PDB entry 8SUG | electron microscopy, 4.20 A resolution (low resolution: residue-level contacts below are approximate; hydrogen-bond / salt-bridge calls are withheld) | chains Z and a of the 33 polymer chains in the assembly

# Chain Z (and a)
Molecule: B-type flagellin
From: Pseudomonas aeruginosa PAO1
Notes: chain a of this document is another copy of the same molecule, construct and numbering; everything in this record applies to it too
UniProt: P72151 (FLICB_PSEAE); numbering as in UniProt (aligned over 5-488)
Sequence (484 residues; numbered 5 to 488; the number before each row is that of its first residue):
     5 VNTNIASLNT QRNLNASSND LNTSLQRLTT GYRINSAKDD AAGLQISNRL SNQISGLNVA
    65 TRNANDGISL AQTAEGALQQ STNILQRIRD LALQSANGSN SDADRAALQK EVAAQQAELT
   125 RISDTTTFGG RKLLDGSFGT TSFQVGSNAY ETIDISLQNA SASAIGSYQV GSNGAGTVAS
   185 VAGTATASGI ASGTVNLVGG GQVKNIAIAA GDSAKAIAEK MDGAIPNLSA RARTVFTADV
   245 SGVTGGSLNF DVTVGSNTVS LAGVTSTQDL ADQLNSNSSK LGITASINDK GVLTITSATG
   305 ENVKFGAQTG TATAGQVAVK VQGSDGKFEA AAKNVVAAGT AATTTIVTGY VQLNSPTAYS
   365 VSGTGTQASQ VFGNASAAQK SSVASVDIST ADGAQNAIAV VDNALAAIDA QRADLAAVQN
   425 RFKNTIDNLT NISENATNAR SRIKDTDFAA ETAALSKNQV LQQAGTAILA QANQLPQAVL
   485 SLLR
Differences from the reference sequence: conflict Ala420 (Gly in P72151)

# Interface between chain Z and chain a
Contacting residue pairs - 90 pairs, chain Z then chain a:
  Val5(Z) - Asp449(a)
  Val5(Z) - Thr450(a)
  Val5(Z) - Asp451(a)
  Val5(Z) - Phe452(a)
  Asn6(Z) - Gly35(a)
  Asn6(Z) - Asp449(a)
  Asn6(Z) - Phe452(a)
  Thr7(Z) - Tyr36(a)
  Thr7(Z) - Asp449(a)
  Asn8(Z) - Thr441(a)
  Asn8(Z) - Ser445(a)
  Asn8(Z) - Asp449(a)
  Ala10(Z) - Glu438(a)
  Leu12(Z) - Glu438(a)
  Asn13(Z) - Glu438(a)
  Arg16(Z) - Thr434(a)
  Arg16(Z) - Asn435(a)
  Arg16(Z) - Glu438(a)
  Ser40(Z) - Gln83(a)
  Ser40(Z) - Arg416(a)
  Ala41(Z) - Glu79(a)
  Ala41(Z) - Arg416(a)
  Lys42(Z) - Glu79(a)
  Lys42(Z) - Ala420(a)
  Lys42(Z) - Gln423(a)
  Lys42(Z) - Asn424(a)
  Lys42(Z) - Lys427(a)
  Ala45(Z) - Ala417(a)
  Ala45(Z) - Ala420(a)
  Leu48(Z) - Asp413(a)
  Leu48(Z) - Arg416(a)
  Gln49(Z) - Ala410(a)
  Gln49(Z) - Asp413(a)
  Gln49(Z) - Ala414(a)
  Asn52(Z) - Asp413(a)
  Asn52(Z) - Arg416(a)
  Ser55(Z) - Gln90(a)
  Asn56(Z) - Gln90(a)
  Asn56(Z) - Arg93(a)
  Asn56(Z) - Leu409(a)
  Ser59(Z) - Gln90(a)
  Ser59(Z) - Asp94(a)
  Gly60(Z) - Leu97(a)
  Val63(Z) - Asp94(a)
  Val63(Z) - Leu97(a)
  Asn67(Z) - Ala100(a)
  Asn67(Z) - Asn101(a)
  Asn67(Z) - Gly102(a)
  Arg135(Z) - Asn104(a)
  Arg135(Z) - Ser105(a)
  Gly140(Z) - Asp293(a)
  Ser141(Z) - Asn292(a)
  Ser141(Z) - Asp293(a)
  Ser141(Z) - Lys294(a)
  Gly143(Z) - Ser290(a)
  Thr144(Z) - Ala289(a)
  Thr144(Z) - Ser290(a)
  Thr145(Z) - Gly102(a)
  Thr145(Z) - Ser103(a)
  Ser146(Z) - Ser103(a)
  Phe147(Z) - Gly102(a)
  Gln148(Z) - Ala398(a)
  Gln148(Z) - Gln399(a)
  Gln148(Z) - Ile402(a)
  Gly150(Z) - Leu97(a)
  Ser151(Z) - Ile402(a)
  Tyr154(Z) - Arg235(a)
  Tyr154(Z) - Arg237(a)
  Tyr154(Z) - Gln399(a)
  Tyr154(Z) - Asn400(a)
  Asp158(Z) - Thr288(a)
  Asn163(Z) - Gln272(a)
  Asn163(Z) - Ile291(a)
  Val202(Z) - Ser264(a)
  Gly203(Z) - Asn281(a)
  Gly204(Z) - Ser280(a)
  Gly204(Z) - Asn281(a)
  Gly204(Z) - Ser283(a)
  Gly205(Z) - Asn281(a)
  Gly205(Z) - Ser283(a)
  Gly205(Z) - Lys284(a)
  Val207(Z) - Ser264(a)
  Thr361(Z) - Ser280(a)
  Ala362(Z) - Gln277(a)
  Ser364(Z) - Ala266(a)
  Ala381(Z) - Gly267(a)
  Lys384(Z) - Asp276(a)
  Leu484(Z) - Phe452(a)
  Leu487(Z) - Phe452(a)
  Leu487(Z) - Thr456(a)
Other interface residues (no listed pair), chain Z (54 interface residues in all): Ser11, Asp43, Phe142, Asn152, Ala153, Tyr363, Val483
Other interface residues (no listed pair), chain a (63 interface residues in all): Gln76, Leu265, Tyr354, Leu419, Asn442, Ala453

# Overview
54 residues of chain Z and 63 residues of chain a are in contact.
Chain Z and chain a are both B-type flagellin (Pseudomonas aeruginosa PAO1); the structure, Cryo-EM structure
of the wild type P. aeruginosa flagellar filament, was determined by electron microscopy, deposited together
with 8ERM.
